PDB entry 7ZME | electron microscopy, 2.83 A resolution | chains D and U of the 26 polymer chains in the assembly

== Chain D ==
Name: Subunit NDUFA1 of NADH-ubiquinone oxidoreductase (Complex I)
Organism: Chaetomium thermophilum var. thermophilum DSM 1495
Chain sequence (86 residues; numbered 1 to 86; the number before each row is that of its first residue; X marks 5 residues of unknown identity (built as UNK)):
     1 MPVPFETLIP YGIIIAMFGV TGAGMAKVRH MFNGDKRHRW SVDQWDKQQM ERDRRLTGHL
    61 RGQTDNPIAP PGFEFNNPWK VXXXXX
Unresolved in the structure: 1

== Chain U ==
Name: NADH-ubiquinone oxidoreductase
Organism: Chaetomium thermophilum var. thermophilum DSM 1495
UniProtKB: G0S0R3 (G0S0R3_CHATD); residue numbers follow UniProt; this construct covers 1-186
Chain sequence (186 residues; numbered 1 to 186; the number before each row is that of its first residue):
     1 MATRKPAFNQ HVLLDTTPLP DSIPKVKEIG ASSAPLLSAS FFIGARCKDY NDDYMQCKNE
    61 NPGRGEFECL KEGRRVTRCA RSVLKDINTH CLEQFRAHWQ CLDNNNQQLW QCRPAEWKLN
   121 KCVYENLKLE KVIPDQPKNS TPVHLRQRQI FAHHAIPPWE RPFIPGQPEP QLPAGIEIPE
   181 KYKNQS
Unresolved in the structure: 170-186
Disulfides: Cys47-Cys79, Cys57-Cys69, Cys101-Cys112

== How chain D and chain U interact ==
Contacting residue pairs (67; chain D residue first):
  Lys36(D) - Asp103(U)  salt bridge
  Lys36(D) - Asn104(U)
  Arg37(D) - Asn104(U)  hydrogen bond (side chain-backbone)
  Arg37(D) - Asn105(U)
  Arg37(D) - His153(U)
  Arg39(D) - Asn106(U)  hydrogen bond
  Arg39(D) - Gln107(U)
  Trp40(D) - Asn106(U)  hydrogen bond (backbone-side chain)
  Trp40(D) - Gln108(U)
  Gln44(D) - Lys5(U)
  Gln49(D) - Ser33(U)
  Arg52(D) - Ile29(U)  hydrogen bond (side chain-backbone)
  Arg52(D) - Ala31(U)  hydrogen bond (side chain-backbone)
  Arg52(D) - Leu36(U)
  Asp53(D) - Ser32(U)  hydrogen bond
  Asp53(D) - Ser33(U)  hydrogen bond
  Leu56(D) - Gly30(U)
  Leu56(D) - Ala31(U)
  Arg61(D) - Asp103(U)  salt bridge
  Gly62(D) - Ser32(U)  hydrogen bond (backbone-side chain)
  Gln63(D) - Ser32(U)
  Gln63(D) - Ser33(U)  hydrogen bond
  Gln63(D) - Ala34(U)  hydrogen bond (side chain-backbone)
  Gln63(D) - Pro35(U)
  Gln63(D) - Trp99(U)
  Gln63(D) - Asp103(U)  hydrogen bond
  Thr64(D) - Gly30(U)
  Thr64(D) - Ala31(U)
  Thr64(D) - Ser32(U)  hydrogen bond (backbone-backbone)
  Thr64(D) - Pro35(U)
  Asp65(D) - Asn88(U)
  Asp65(D) - Arg96(U)  salt bridge
  Asn66(D) - Gly30(U)
  Asn66(D) - Ala31(U)  hydrogen bond (backbone-backbone)
  Pro67(D) - Glu28(U)
  Pro67(D) - Ile29(U)
  Pro67(D) - Gly30(U)  hydrogen bond (backbone-backbone)
  Pro67(D) - Arg81(U)
  Pro67(D) - Leu84(U)  hydrophobic
  Pro67(D) - Lys85(U)
  Pro67(D) - Asn88(U)
  Ile68(D) - Glu28(U)
  Ile68(D) - Gly30(U)
  Ile68(D) - Arg81(U)
  Ala69(D) - Glu28(U)  hydrogen bond (backbone-backbone)
  Ala69(D) - Ile29(U)
  Ala69(D) - Gly30(U)
  Phe73(D) - Glu28(U)
  Phe75(D) - Leu14(U)
  Phe75(D) - Asp15(U)
  Phe75(D) - Thr16(U)
  Phe75(D) - Thr17(U)
  Phe75(D) - Pro18(U)  hydrophobic
  Asn76(D) - Leu14(U)
  Pro78(D) - Val12(U)  hydrophobic
  Trp79(D) - Met1(U)
  Trp79(D) - His11(U)
  Trp79(D) - Val12(U)
  Trp79(D) - Leu13(U)  hydrogen bond (backbone-backbone)
  Lys80(D) - Pro6(U)
  Lys80(D) - Asn9(U)
  Lys80(D) - His11(U)
  Val81(D) - Asn9(U)
  Val81(D) - Gln10(U)  hydrogen bond (backbone-backbone)
  Val81(D) - His11(U)  hydrogen bond (backbone-backbone)
  Val81(D) - Val12(U)
  Val81(D) - Leu13(U)
Also at the interface, not in a pair above, chain D (27 interface residues in all): Thr57, Asn77
Also at the interface, not in a pair above, chain U (40 interface residues in all): Arg4, Ala7, Phe8, Lys27, Phe95

== Overview ==
27 residues of chain D face 40 of chain U across their interface, with 18 hydrogen bonds and 3 salt bridges.
Among the polar pairs are Lys36(D)-Asp103(U), Arg61(D)-Asp103(U) and Asp65(D)-Arg96(U).
Here chain D is Subunit NDUFA1 of NADH-ubiquinone oxidoreductase (Complex I) and chain U is NADH-ubiquinone
oxidoreductase, both from Chaetomium thermophilum var. thermophilum DSM 1495. Entry 7ZME (CryoEM structure of
mitochondrial complex I from Chaetomium thermophilum (state 2) - membrane arm) was determined by electron
microscopy together with 7ZM7, 7ZM8, 7ZMB, 7ZMG and 7ZMH from the same study.
